Entry 8ZP9 (electron microscopy, 2.80 A resolution); this record covers chains I and M of the 9 polymer chains in the assembly.

Chain I:
Protein: CRISPR system Cascade subunit CasC
From: Candidatus Cloacimonetes bacterium ADurb.Bin088
UniProt: A0A1V6F8B5 (A0A1V6F8B5_9BACT); numbering as in UniProt (aligned over 1-378)
Chain sequence (378 residues; numbered 1 to 378; the number before each row is that of its first residue):
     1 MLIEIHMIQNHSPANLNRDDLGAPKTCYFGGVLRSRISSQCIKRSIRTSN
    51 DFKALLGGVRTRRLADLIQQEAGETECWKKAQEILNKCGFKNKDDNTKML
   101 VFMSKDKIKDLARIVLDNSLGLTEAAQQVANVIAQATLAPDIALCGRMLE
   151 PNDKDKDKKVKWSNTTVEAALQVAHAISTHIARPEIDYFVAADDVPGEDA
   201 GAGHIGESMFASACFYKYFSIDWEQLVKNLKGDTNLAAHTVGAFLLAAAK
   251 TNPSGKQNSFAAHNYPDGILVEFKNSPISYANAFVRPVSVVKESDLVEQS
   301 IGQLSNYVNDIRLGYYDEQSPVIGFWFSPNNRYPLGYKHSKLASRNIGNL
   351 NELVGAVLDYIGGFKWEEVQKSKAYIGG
Not modelled in the structure: 374-378

Chain M:
Molecule: 60-nt DNA strand
Sequence (60 nucleotides; each row starts with the number of its first residue):
     1 CGGAGAGCTTGACATGTGTGCTAAGCGCACCTAATTTCCTGACGGCAATC
    51 CTTACCAGCT
Not modelled in the structure: 1-19, 53-60

Interface between chain I and chain M:
Pairs across the interface (17; chain I residue first):
  Arg62(I) - DT32(M)  hydrogen bond to the phosphate
  Arg62(I) - DA33(M)  salt bridge to the phosphate
  Lys93(I) - DA33(M)  phosphate contact
  Asp94(I) - DT32(M)  phosphate contact
  Lys98(I) - DA33(M)  phosphate contact
  Met99(I) - DA34(M)  sugar contact
  Glu150(I) - DT35(M)  base contact
  Asn152(I) - DT35(M)  phosphate contact
  Asp199(I) - DG25(M)  sugar contact
  Ala200(I) - DG25(M)  base contact
  Ala202(I) - DC26(M)  base contact
  Gly203(I) - DC26(M)  phosphate contact
  Gly203(I) - DG27(M)  sugar contact
  His204(I) - DG27(M)  hydrogen bond to the phosphate
  His204(I) - DC28(M)  base contact
  Ile205(I) - DC26(M)  base contact
  Ile205(I) - DG27(M)  sugar contact
Interface residues without a listed pair, chain I (15 interface residues in all): Asn96, Gly201

Overview:
The interface between chain I and chain M involves 15 residues on one side and 8 on the other, with 2 hydrogen
bonds and 1 salt bridge. Polar pairs include Arg62(I)-DT32(M), His204(I)-DG27(M) and Arg62(I)-DA33(M).
Here chain I is CRISPR system Cascade subunit CasC (Candidatus Cloacimonetes bacterium ADurb.Bin088) and chain
M is a 60-nt DNA strand. Entry 8ZP9 (Cryo-EM structure of Cas5-HNH Cascade bound with sDNA, Conf2) was
determined by electron microscopy, deposited together with 8ZM3, 8ZOL, 9JXS and 8ZP7.
